3SHM - chains J and L of the 20 polymer chains in the assembly; structure by X-ray diffraction, 3.02 A resolution.

Chain J (and L):
Protein: Capsid protein VP1
From: Adeno-associated virus - 6
Notes: chain L of this document is another copy of the same molecule, construct and numbering; everything in this record applies to it too
UniProt: O56137 (O56137_9VIRU); numbering as in UniProt (aligned over 221-736)
Amino-acid sequence (516 residues; row label = number of the first residue in the row):
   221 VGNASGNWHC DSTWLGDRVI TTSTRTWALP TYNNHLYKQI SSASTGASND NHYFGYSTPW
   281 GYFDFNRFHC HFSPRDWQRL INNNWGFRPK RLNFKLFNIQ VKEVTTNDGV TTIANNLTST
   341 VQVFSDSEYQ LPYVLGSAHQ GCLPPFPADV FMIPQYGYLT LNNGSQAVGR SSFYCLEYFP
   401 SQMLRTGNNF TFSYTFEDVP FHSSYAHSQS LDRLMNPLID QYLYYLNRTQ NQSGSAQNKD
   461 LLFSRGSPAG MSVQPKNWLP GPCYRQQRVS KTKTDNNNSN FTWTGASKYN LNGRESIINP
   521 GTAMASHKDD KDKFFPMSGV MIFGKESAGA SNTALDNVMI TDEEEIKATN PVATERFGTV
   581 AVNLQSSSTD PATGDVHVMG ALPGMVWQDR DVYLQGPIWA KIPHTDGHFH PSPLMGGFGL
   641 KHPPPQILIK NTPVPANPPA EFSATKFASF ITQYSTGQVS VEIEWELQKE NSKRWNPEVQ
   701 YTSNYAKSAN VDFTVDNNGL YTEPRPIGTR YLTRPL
What the authors report for this chain:
  - mutagenesis - K459S, K493S, K531E (140 +/- 10 mM NaCl), R576Q: decreased binding to heparin

How chain J and chain L interact:
Contacting residue pairs - 117 pairs, chain J then chain L:
  Val221(J) with Val221(L), hydrophobic; Gly222(L)
  Leu256(J) with Gly719(L)
  Tyr257(J) with Phe366(L), hydrophobic; Ala368(L), hydrophobic; Val715(L); Gly719(L)
  Lys258(J) with Val715(L); Asp716(L); Asn717(L); Gly719(L)
  Gln259(J) with Ala709(L), hydrogen bond (side chain-backbone); Asn710(L), hydrogen bond; Val715(L); Asp716(L), hydrogen bond (backbone-backbone); Asn717(L)
  Phe274(J) with Ala709(L); Val711(L), hydrophobic
  Tyr276(J) with Val711(L); Thr714(L), hydrogen bond; Val715(L)
  Glu323(J) with Ile333(L)
  Asn335(J) with Asn335(L)
  Asn336(J) with Gln320(L); Lys322(L), hydrogen bond; Asn335(L)
  Thr338(J) with Gln320(L), hydrogen bond (backbone-side chain); Asn335(L), hydrogen bond; Leu337(L); Thr406(L)
  Ser339(J) with Gln320(L)
  Thr340(J) with Gln678(L)
  Gln342(J) with Trp228(L)
  Asn383(J) with Lys707(L)
  Gln386(J) with Lys707(L); Ser708(L); Ala709(L)
  Ala387(J) with Lys707(L); Ser708(L), hydrogen bond (backbone-backbone); Val711(L), hydrophobic
  Val388(J) with Tyr705(L); Ala706(L)
  Gly389(J) with Asn704(L); Tyr705(L), hydrogen bond (backbone-backbone); Ala706(L)
  Phe393(J) with Phe366(L), hydrophobic; Phe713(L); Thr714(L)
  Cys395(J) with Phe366(L), hydrophobic; Pro367(L), hydrophobic
  Glu397(J) with Trp228(L), hydrogen bond (backbone-side chain); Cys230(L), hydrogen bond (backbone-side chain); Pro367(L); Ala368(L)
  Tyr398(J) with Cys230(L); Asp231(L); Ser232(L), hydrogen bond; Ser293(L); Asp296(L), hydrogen bond
  Phe399(J) with Trp228(L); Cys230(L), hydrogen bond (backbone-backbone)
  Pro400(J) with Trp228(L); Cys230(L); Asp231(L)
  Ser401(J) with Asn227(L); Trp228(L), hydrogen bond (backbone-backbone)
  Gln402(J) with Asn227(L)
  Met403(J) with Ala224(L); Gly226(L); Asn227(L), hydrogen bond (backbone-side chain); Trp228(L); Phe317(L), hydrophobic; Asn318(L), hydrogen bond; Gln678(L)
  Arg405(J) with Val221(L), hydrogen bond (side chain-backbone); Gly222(L); Asn223(L); Ala224(L); Asn318(L); Ile319(L), hydrogen bond (side chain-backbone); Thr406(L), hydrogen bond (side chain-backbone)
  Thr406(J) with Gly222(L)
  Gly407(J) with Gly222(L), hydrogen bond (backbone-backbone)
  Asn408(J) with Asn223(L), hydrogen bond; Ala224(L), hydrogen bond (side chain-backbone)
  Thr652(J) with Gln678(L)
  Pro653(J) with Thr246(L); Val370(L), hydrophobic
  Val654(J) with Lys322(L); Thr676(L)
  Pro655(J) with Ala248(L), hydrophobic; Val370(L), hydrophobic; Tyr674(L), hydrogen bond (backbone-side chain); Thr676(L)
  Ala656(J) with Tyr674(L)
  Asn657(J) with Tyr674(L)
  Pro658(J) with Pro250(L), hydrophobic; Met372(L), hydrophobic; Tyr674(L)
  Pro659(J) with Pro250(L); Met372(L)
  Ala660(J) with Tyr252(L); Gln375(L)
  Phe662(J) with Gln360(L); Gly361(L); Pro374(L), hydrophobic
  Ser663(J) with Met372(L)
  Ala664(J) with Gln360(L)
  Lys666(J) with Asp369(L), salt bridge; Gly719(L); Leu720(L)
  Phe667(J) with Val370(L); Met372(L), hydrophobic
  Phe670(J) with Val370(L), hydrophobic
  Ile671(J) with Lys322(L); Ile333(L), hydrophobic; Tyr674(L)
Other interface residues (no listed pair), chain J (55 interface residues in all): His255, Asn327, Leu337, Arg390, Ser391, Leu404, Glu661
Other interface residues (no listed pair), chain L (62 interface residues in all): His229, Trp247, Leu249, Thr251, Gly329, Gly407, Ser703, Asn718, Tyr721

Summary:
The interface between chain J and chain L involves 55 residues on one side and 62 on the other; the contacts
include 24 hydrogen bonds and 1 salt bridge. Among the polar pairs are Lys666(J)-Asp369(L),
Gln259(J)-Ala709(L) and Gln259(J)-Asn710(L). The paper reports that K459S, K493S and K531E of chain J, among
others, reduce binding to heparin.
Both chains are Capsid protein VP1 (Adeno-associated virus - 6). Entry 3SHM (Structure-function Analysis of
Receptor Binding in Adeno-Associated Virus Serotype 6 (AAV-6)) was determined by X-ray diffraction together
with 4V86 from the same study.
